1DIG - chains A and B; structure by X-ray diffraction, 2.20 A resolution.

Chain A:
Name: Methylenetetrahydrofolate dehydrogenase / cyclohydrolase
Source organism: Homo sapiens
Notes: EC 1.5.1.5, 3.5.4.9
UniProt: P11586 (C1TC_HUMAN); numbering as in UniProt (aligned over 1-306)
Chain sequence (306 residues; numbered 1 to 306; the number before each row is that of its first residue):
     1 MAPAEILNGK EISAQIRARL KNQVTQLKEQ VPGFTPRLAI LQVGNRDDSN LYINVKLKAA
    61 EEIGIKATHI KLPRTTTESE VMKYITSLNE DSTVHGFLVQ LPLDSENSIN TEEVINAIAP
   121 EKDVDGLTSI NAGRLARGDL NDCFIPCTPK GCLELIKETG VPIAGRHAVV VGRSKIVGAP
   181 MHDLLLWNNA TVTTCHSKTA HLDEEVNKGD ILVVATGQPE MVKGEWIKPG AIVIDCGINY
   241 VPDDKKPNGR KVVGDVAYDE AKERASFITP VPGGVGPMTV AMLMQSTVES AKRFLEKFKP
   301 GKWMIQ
Unresolved in the structure: 1, 241-250, 297-306
Residues lining bound ligands:
  - ly374571 (L37; [[n'-(2,5-diamino-6-hydroxy-pyrimidin-4-yl)-ureayl]-phen-4-yl]-carbonyl-glutamic acid): Y52, V55, K56, Q100, L101, P102, I176, I238, P272, G273, G274, V275, G276, P277, T279, V280
  - NADP (NAP; NADP nicotinamide-adenine-dinucleotide phosphate): T148, V171, G172, R173, S174, I176, V177, H196, S197, L202, A215, T216, G217, Q218, M221, C236, G237, I238, N239, D255, V275, G276, T279
Swiss-Prot annotation at these positions:
  - active site: K56
  - binding site (substrate): Y52 to K56, V99 to L101, P272 to G276
  - binding site (NADP(+)): G172 to S174, S197
  - modified residue: M1 (N-acetylmethionine)
  - natural variant: S49 (S49F: In CIMAH), L51 (L51P: In CIMAH), R134 (K134R: this construct carries the variant), R173 (R173C: In CIMAH), T269 (T269I: In CIMAH), R293 (R293H: Probable risk factor for NTDFS)
  - mutagenesis: S49 (S49A: No effect on methylenetetrahydrofolate dehydrogenase (NADP+) activity. No effect on methenyltetrahydrofolate cyclohydrolase activity. Decreased affinity for NADP ...), Y52 (Y52A/S: Reduced methylenetetrahydrofolate dehydrogenase (NADP+) activity by 99%. Reduced methenyltetrahydrofolate cyclohydrolase activity by 70% ...), K56 (K56A/I/S/T: Decreased methylenetetrahydrofolate dehydrogenase (NADP+) activity over 90%. Loss of methenyltetrahydrofolate cyclohydrolase activity ...), C147 (C147Q: Reduced methylenetetrahydrofolate dehydrogenase (NADP+) activity by 50%. Reduced methenyltetrahydrofolate cyclohydrolase activity by 87%)

Chain B:
Name: Methylenetetrahydrofolate dehydrogenase / cyclohydrolase
Source organism: Homo sapiens
Notes: EC 1.5.1.5, 3.5.4.9
UniProt: P11586 (C1TC_HUMAN); residues 1001-1306 here correspond to UniProt positions 1-306 (UniProt number = residue number - 1000)
Chain sequence (306 residues; numbered 1001 to 1306; the number before each row is that of its first residue):
  1001 MAPAEILNGK EISAQIRARL KNQVTQLKEQ VPGFTPRLAI LQVGNRDDSN LYINVKLKAA
  1061 EEIGIKATHI KLPRTTTESE VMKYITSLNE DSTVHGFLVQ LPLDSENSIN TEEVINAIAP
  1121 EKDVDGLTSI NAGRLARGDL NDCFIPCTPK GCLELIKETG VPIAGRHAVV VGRSKIVGAP
  1181 MHDLLLWNNA TVTTCHSKTA HLDEEVNKGD ILVVATGQPE MVKGEWIKPG AIVIDCGINY
  1241 VPDDKKPNGR KVVGDVAYDE AKERASFITP VPGGVGPMTV AMLMQSTVES AKRFLEKFKP
  1301 GKWMIQ
Unresolved in the structure: 1001, 1297-1306
Residues lining bound ligands: NADP (NAP; NADP nicotinamide-adenine-dinucleotide phosphate): T1148, V1171, G1172, R1173, S1174, I1176, V1177, H1196, S1197, L1202, A1215, T1216, G1217, Q1218, M1221, C1236, G1237, I1238, N1239, D1255, V1275, G1276, T1279
Swiss-Prot annotation at these positions:
  - active site: K1056
  - binding site (substrate): Y1052 to K1056, V1099 to L1101, P1272 to G1276
  - binding site (NADP(+)): G1172 to S1174, S1197
  - modified residue: M1001 (N-acetylmethionine)

Interface between chain A and chain B:
Pairs across the interface - 62 pairs, chain A then chain B:
  E112(A) - D1139(B)
  S129(A) - S1129(B)
  S129(A) - I1130(B)
  S129(A) - G1133(B)
  S129(A) - R1134(B)
  I130(A) - I1130(B)  hydrophobic
  A132(A) - R1137(B)
  G133(A) - S1129(B)
  G133(A) - G1133(B)
  L135(A) - R1137(B)
  A136(A) - A1136(B)  hydrophobic
  R137(A) - A1132(B)
  R137(A) - L1135(B)
  R137(A) - K1175(B)
  R137(A) - A1179(B)
  R137(A) - P1180(B)
  R137(A) - D1183(B)  salt bridge
  D139(A) - E1112(B)
  D139(A) - K1175(B)  salt bridge
  G165(A) - K1198(B)
  H167(A) - E1205(B)  salt bridge
  R173(A) - L1186(B)  hydrogen bond (side chain-backbone)
  R173(A) - W1187(B)
  R173(A) - N1189(B)  hydrogen bond
  K175(A) - R1137(B)
  K175(A) - D1139(B)  salt bridge
  A179(A) - R1137(B)
  P180(A) - R1137(B)
  H182(A) - H1182(B)  hydrogen bond
  D183(A) - R1137(B)  salt bridge
  L186(A) - R1173(B)  hydrogen bond (backbone-side chain)
  L186(A) - T1194(B)
  L186(A) - H1196(B)
  W187(A) - R1173(B)
  N189(A) - R1173(B)  hydrogen bond
  N189(A) - H1196(B)
  N189(A) - K1198(B)
  A190(A) - H1196(B)  hydrogen bond (backbone-side chain)
  T191(A) - T1193(B)
  T191(A) - T1194(B)
  T191(A) - C1195(B)
  T191(A) - T1199(B)  hydrogen bond
  V192(A) - V1192(B)
  V192(A) - T1193(B)
  V192(A) - T1194(B)  hydrogen bond (backbone-backbone)
  T193(A) - H1167(B)
  T193(A) - T1191(B)
  T193(A) - V1192(B)
  T193(A) - T1193(B)  hydrogen bond
  T194(A) - L1186(B)
  T194(A) - T1191(B)
  T194(A) - V1192(B)  hydrogen bond (backbone-backbone)
  H196(A) - L1186(B)
  H196(A) - N1189(B)
  H196(A) - A1190(B)  hydrogen bond (side chain-backbone)
  K198(A) - G1165(B)
  K198(A) - N1189(B)
  T199(A) - T1191(B)  hydrogen bond
  A200(A) - G1165(B)
  E205(A) - H1167(B)  salt bridge
  E205(A) - T1191(B)
  K208(A) - H1167(B)
Other interface residues (no listed pair), chain A (33 interface residues in all): R134, C195
Other interface residues (no listed pair), chain B (33 interface residues in all): A1200, K1208

Overview:
Chain A and chain B each contribute 33 residues to their interface, with 12 hydrogen bonds and 6 salt bridges.
Among the polar pairs are R137(A)-D1183(B), D139(A)-K1175(B) and H167(A)-E1205(B). Chain A binds NADP and
ly374571. Bound to chain B: NADP.
Chain A and chain B are both Methylenetetrahydrofolate dehydrogenase / cyclohydrolase (Homo sapiens); the
structure, Human methylenetetrahydrofolate dehydrogenase / cyclohydrolase complexed with NADP and inhibitor
LY374571, was determined by X-ray diffraction (same publication as 1DIA and 1DIB).
